PDB entry 5WUE | X-ray diffraction, 2.40 A resolution | chain A

# Chain A
Molecule: Uncharacterized protein
From: Sulfolobus acidocaldarius
UniProtKB: A0A0U3H1E6 (A0A0U3H1E6_9CREN); numbering as in UniProt (aligned over 1-207)
Amino-acid sequence (237 residues; each row starts with the number of its first residue):
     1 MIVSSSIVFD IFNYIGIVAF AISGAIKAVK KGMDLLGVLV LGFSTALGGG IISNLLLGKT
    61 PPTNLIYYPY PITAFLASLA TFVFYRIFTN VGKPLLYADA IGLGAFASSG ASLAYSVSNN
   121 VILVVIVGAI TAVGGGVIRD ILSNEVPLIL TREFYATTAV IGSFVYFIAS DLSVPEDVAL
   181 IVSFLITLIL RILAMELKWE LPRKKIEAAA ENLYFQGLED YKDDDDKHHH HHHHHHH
Disordered / not traced: 1-6, 210-237
Construct notes: expression tag (208-237)
What the authors report for this chain:
  - conformationally variable residues: N144

# Summary
The paper reports conformational variability at N144.
Chain A is Uncharacterized protein (Sulfolobus acidocaldarius); the structure, Structural basis for
conductance through TRIC cation channels, was determined by X-ray diffraction, deposited together with 5WUF,
5WUC and 5WUD.
